Entry 4ZCJ (X-ray diffraction, 3.00 A resolution); this record covers chains B and E of the 6 polymer chains in the assembly.

Chain B:
Name: Hemagglutinin
Source organism: Influenza A virus (strain A/Hong Kong/1/1968 H3N2)
Notes: fragment: HA2 chain
UniProt: Q91MA7 (HEMA_I68A4); residues 1-176 here correspond to UniProt positions 346-521 (UniProt number = residue number + 345)
Chain sequence (176 residues; numbered 1 to 176; the number before each row is that of its first residue):
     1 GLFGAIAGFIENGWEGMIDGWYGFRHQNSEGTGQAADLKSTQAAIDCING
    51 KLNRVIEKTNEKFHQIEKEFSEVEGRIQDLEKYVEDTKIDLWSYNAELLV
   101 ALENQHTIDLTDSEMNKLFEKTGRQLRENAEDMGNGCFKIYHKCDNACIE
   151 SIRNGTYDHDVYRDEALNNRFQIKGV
Unresolved in the structure: 173-176
Cystine bridges: Cys144-Cys148
Sequence notes: engineered mutation Cys47 (Gln392 in Q91MA7); conflict Gly123 (Arg468 in Q91MA7)
Curated features (UniProtKB/Swiss-Prot):
  - glycosylation: Asn154 (N-linked (GlcNAc...) asparagine)

Chain E:
Name: Hemagglutinin
Source organism: Influenza A virus (strain A/Hong Kong/1/1968 H3N2)
Notes: fragment: HA1 chain
UniProt: Q91MA7 (HEMA_I68A4); residues 11-329 here correspond to UniProt positions 27-345 (UniProt number = residue number + 16)
Chain sequence (323 residues; numbered 7 to 329; the number before each row is that of its first residue):
     7 ADPGATLCLGHHAVPNGTLVKTICDDQIEVTNATELVQSSSTGKICNNPH
    57 RILDGIDCTLIDALLGDPHCDVFQNETWDLFVERSKAFSNCYPYDVPDYA
   107 SLRSLVASSGTLEFITEGFTWTGVTQNGGSNACKRGPGSGFFSRLNWLTK
   157 SGSTYPVLNVTMPNNDNFDKLYIWGVHHPSTNQEQTSLYVQASGRVTVST
   207 RRSQQTIIPNIGSRPWVRGLSSRISIYWTIVKPGDVLVINSNGNLIAPRG
   257 YFKMRTGKSSIMRSDAPIDTCISECITPNGSIPNDKPFQNVNKITYGACP
   307 KYVKQNTLKLATGMRNVPEKQTR
Unresolved in the structure: 7-8, 325-329
Cystine bridges: Cys52-Cys277, Cys64-Cys76, Cys97-Cys139, Cys281-Cys305
Covalently attached groups: N-acetylglucosamine (NAG) linked to Asn38, Asn165, Asn285
Sequence notes: expression tag (7-10); engineered mutation Cys30 (Thr46 in Q91MA7)
Curated features (UniProtKB/Swiss-Prot):
  - site: Arg329 (Cleavage)
  - glycosylation (N-linked (GlcNAc...) asparagine): Asn22, Asn38, Asn81, Asn165, Asn285

How chain B and chain E interact:
Residue-residue contacts - 10 pairs, chain B then chain E:
  Ser71(B) - Lys238(E)  hydrogen bond (backbone-side chain)
  Glu72(B) - Arg208(E)  salt bridge
  Glu72(B) - Lys238(E)  salt bridge
  Val73(B) - Leu111(E)  hydrophobic
  Val73(B) - Ile236(E)  hydrophobic
  Glu74(B) - Ser107(E)
  Gly75(B) - Ser107(E)
  Arg76(B) - Ala106(E)
  Arg76(B) - Ser107(E)  hydrogen bond (backbone-side chain)
  Asp79(B) - Ser110(E)  hydrogen bond

Overview:
Chain B and chain E each contribute 7 residues to their interface, with 3 hydrogen bonds and 2 salt bridges.
Polar contacts include Glu72(B)-Arg208(E), Glu72(B)-Lys238(E) and Ser71(B)-Lys238(E). Covalently linked
N-acetylglucosamine: at Asn38(E), Asn165(E) and Asn285(E).
Here chain B is Hemagglutinin and chain E is Hemagglutinin, both from Influenza A virus (strain A/Hong
Kong/1/1968 H3N2). Entry 4ZCJ (Crystal structure of the A/Hong Kong/1/1968 (H3N2) influenza virus
hemagglutinin HA1 Cys30, HA2 Cys47 mutant) was determined by X-ray diffraction.
